PDB entry 9B1A | electron microscopy, 2.30 A resolution | chains B and C of the 4 polymer chains in the assembly

[Chain B]
Protein: viral protein 3
From: enterovirus D68
UniProt: A0A097BW12 (A0A097BW12_9ENTO); residues 1-247 here correspond to UniProt positions 318-564 (UniProt number = residue number + 317)
Chain sequence (247 residues; each row starts with the number of its first residue):
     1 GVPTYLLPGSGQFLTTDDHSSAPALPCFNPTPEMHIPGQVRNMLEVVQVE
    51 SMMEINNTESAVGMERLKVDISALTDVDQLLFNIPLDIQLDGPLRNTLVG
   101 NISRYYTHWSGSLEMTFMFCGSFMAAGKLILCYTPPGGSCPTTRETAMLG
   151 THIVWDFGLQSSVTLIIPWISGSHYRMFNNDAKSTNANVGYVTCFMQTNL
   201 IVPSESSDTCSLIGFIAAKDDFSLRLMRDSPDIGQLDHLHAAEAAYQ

[Chain C]
Protein: viral protein 2
From: enterovirus D68
UniProt: A0A0A7X639 (A0A0A7X639_9ENTO); residues 1-248 here correspond to UniProt positions 70-317 (UniProt number = residue number + 69)
Chain sequence (248 residues; numbered 1 to 248; the number before each row is that of its first residue):
     1 SPSAEACGYSDRVLQLKLGNSAIVTQEAANYCCAYGEWPNYLPDHEAVAI
    51 DKPTQPETATDRFYTLKSVKWETGSTGWWWKLPDALNNIGMFGQNVQHHY
   101 LYRSGFLIHVQCNATKFHQGALLVVAIPEHQRGAHNTNTSPGFDDIMKGE
   151 EGGTFNHPYVLDDGTSLACATIFPHQWINLRTNNSATIVLPWMNAAPMDF
   201 PLRHNQWTLAIIPVVPLGTRTTSSMVPITVSIAPMCCEFNGLRHAITQ
Unresolved in the structure: 1-9, 248

[Chain B / chain C interface]
Pairs across the interface (76):
  Met34(B) with Glu46(C); Asn194(C); Ala195(C); Ala196(C); Pro197(C)
  His35(B) with Glu37(C), salt bridge; Glu46(C), hydrogen bond (backbone-side chain)
  Pro37(B) with Tyr35(C), hydrophobic; Glu37(C); Pro191(C), hydrophobic; Trp192(C); Met193(C)
  Gly38(B) with Tyr35(C)
  Val46(B) with Ile172(C), hydrophobic
  Val49(B) with Thr171(C)
  Glu50(B) with Thr171(C), hydrogen bond (backbone-side chain)
  Ser51(B) with Ala168(C); Thr171(C)
  Met52(B) with Leu167(C); Ala168(C), hydrogen bond (backbone-backbone); Trp177(C), hydrophobic
  Glu54(B) with Tyr159(C), hydrogen bond
  Gly63(B) with Tyr159(C)
  Met64(B) with Pro158(C), hydrophobic; Tyr159(C); Leu167(C), hydrophobic; Ile212(C), hydrophobic; Pro213(C)
  Arg66(B) with Tyr159(C)
  Lys68(B) with Val214(C); Pro216(C)
  Asn96(B) with Ser166(C); Ala168(C); Cys169(C)
  Thr97(B) with Cys169(C)
  Leu98(B) with Cys169(C); Ile172(C), hydrophobic
  Met118(B) with Trp177(C), hydrophobic; Asn179(C)
  Phe119(B) with Asn179(C), hydrogen bond (backbone-side chain); Arg181(C)
  Cys120(B) with Gln119(C); Gly120(C); Asn179(C); Val215(C), hydrophobic
  Gly121(B) with Gln119(C); Arg181(C)
  Ser122(B) with Lys116(C); Phe117(C); His118(C); Gln119(C); Arg181(C), hydrogen bond (backbone-side chain)
  Phe123(B) with Lys116(C), hydrogen bond (backbone-backbone); Arg181(C)
  Met124(B) with Lys116(C), hydrogen bond (backbone-backbone); Phe117(C), hydrophobic
  Ala125(B) with Arg181(C), hydrogen bond (backbone-side chain)
  Gly158(B) with Arg181(C), hydrogen bond (backbone-side chain)
  Ser161(B) with Thr182(C)
  Pro203(B) with Phe117(C), hydrophobic; Arg220(C), hydrogen bond (backbone-side chain)
  Ser204(B) with Arg220(C), hydrogen bond (backbone-side chain)
  Glu205(B) with Phe117(C); Thr219(C), hydrogen bond (backbone-side chain); Arg220(C), hydrogen bond (backbone-backbone); Thr221(C), hydrogen bond (backbone-backbone)
  Ser206(B) with Phe117(C); Arg220(C), hydrogen bond (backbone-side chain)
  Ser207(B) with Gln119(C); Arg220(C)
  Asp208(B) with Arg220(C), salt bridge
  Thr209(B) with Gln119(C), hydrogen bond (backbone-side chain)
  Cys210(B) with Gln119(C)
  Ile213(B) with Val215(C), hydrophobic
  Phe215(B) with Trp177(C), hydrophobic
  His240(B) with Asn138(C), hydrogen bond
Other interface residues (no listed pair), chain B (45 interface residues in all): Ile36, Leu67, Asn101, Phe157, Leu159, Val202, Ser211
Other interface residues (no listed pair), chain C (40 interface residues in all): Thr76, Ala121, Leu123, Gly218

[In short]
Chain B and chain C form an interface of 45 and 40 residues respectively; the contacts include 18 hydrogen
bonds and 2 salt bridges. Polar contacts include His35(B)-Glu37(C), Asp208(B)-Arg220(C) and His35(B)-Glu46(C).
Chain B is viral protein 3 and chain C is viral protein 2, both from enterovirus D68; the structure, EV-D68 in
complex with inhibitor Jun11-69-5, was determined by electron microscopy.
